Entry 3UHL (X-ray diffraction, 2.20 A resolution); this record covers chains A and B.

== Chain A (and B) ==
Protein: Protease
Source organism: Human immunodeficiency virus 1
Notes: EC 3.4.23.16; chain B of this document is another copy of the same molecule, construct and numbering; everything in this record applies to it too
Reference sequence: P03367 (POL_HV1BR); residues 1-99 here correspond to UniProt positions 501-599 (UniProt number = residue number + 500)
Sequence (99 residues; each row starts with the number of its first residue):
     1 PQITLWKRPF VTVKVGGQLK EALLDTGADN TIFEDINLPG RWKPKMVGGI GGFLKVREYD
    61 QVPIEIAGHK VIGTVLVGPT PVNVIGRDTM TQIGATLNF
Construct notes: engineered mutation K7 (Gln507 in P03367), F10 (Leu510 in P03367), V13 (Ile513 in P03367), V15 (Ile515 in P03367), N30 (Asp530 in P03367), I32 (Val532 in P03367), F33 (Leu533 in P03367), D35 (Glu535 in P03367), I36 (Met536 in P03367), N37 (Ser537 in P03367), V47 (Ile547 in P03367), L54 (Ile554 in P03367), E58 (Gln558 in P03367), V62 (Ile562 in P03367), P63 (Leu563 in P03367), A67 (Cys567 in P03367), V71 (Ala571 in P03367), V84 (Ile584 in P03367), D88 (Asn588 in P03367), T89 (Leu589 in P03367), M90 (Leu590 in P03367), A95 (Cys595 in P03367)
UniProt features mapped onto this chain:
  - region (Dimerization of protease): P1 to L5, G49 to F53, K55
  - active site: D25 (For protease activity)
  - site: F99 (Cleavage)
From the paper describing this entry:
  - binding site for p2/NC: D29
  - conformationally variable residues (loop rearrangement): E34 to K43, I50

== Interface between chain A and chain B ==
Residue-residue contacts - 74 pairs, chain A then chain B:
  P1(A) with L97(B); N98(B); F99(B), hydrogen bond (backbone-backbone)
  Q2(A) with T96(B); L97(B); N98(B), hydrogen bond
  I3(A) with T96(B), hydrogen bond (backbone-side chain); L97(B), hydrogen bond (backbone-backbone); F99(B), hydrophobic
  T4(A) with T96(B)
  L5(A) with T26(B); R87(B), hydrogen bond (backbone-side chain); M90(B), hydrophobic; T91(B); A95(B)
  W6(A) with R87(B), hydrogen bond (backbone-side chain); T91(B); Q92(B)
  K7(A) with R87(B)
  R8(A) with D29(B), salt bridge; R87(B)
  P9(A) with T26(B); R87(B)
  V11(A) with F99(B), hydrophobic
  L23(A) with G27(B)
  L24(A) with T26(B), hydrogen bond (backbone-side chain); L97(B), hydrophobic; F99(B), hydrophobic
  D25(A) with D25(B); T26(B); G27(B), hydrogen bond (side chain-backbone)
  T26(A) with L5(B); P9(B); L24(B), hydrogen bond (side chain-backbone); D25(B); T26(B), hydrogen bond (backbone-side chain); L97(B)
  G27(A) with L23(B); D25(B), hydrogen bond (backbone-side chain)
  I66(A) with F99(B), hydrophobic
  A67(A) with F99(B), hydrophobic
  H69(A) with F99(B)
  R87(A) with L5(B), hydrogen bond (side chain-backbone); W6(B), hydrogen bond (side chain-backbone); K7(B), hydrogen bond (side chain-backbone); R8(B); P9(B)
  T91(A) with L5(B); W6(B)
  I93(A) with F99(B), hydrophobic
  G94(A) with N98(B)
  A95(A) with L5(B); N98(B); F99(B), hydrophobic
  T96(A) with Q2(B), hydrogen bond; I3(B); T96(B); L97(B); N98(B), hydrogen bond (backbone-backbone)
  L97(A) with Q2(B); I3(B), hydrogen bond (backbone-backbone); L24(B), hydrophobic; T26(B); T96(B); L97(B), hydrophobic
  N98(A) with Q2(B); G94(B); A95(B); T96(B), hydrogen bond (backbone-backbone); N98(B)
  F99(A) with P1(B), hydrogen bond (backbone-backbone); I66(B), hydrophobic; I93(B), hydrophobic; A95(B), hydrophobic
Other interface residues (no listed pair), chain A (30 interface residues in all): D29, I50, M90
Other interface residues (no listed pair), chain B (30 interface residues in all): T4, I50, G51, A67
From the paper, about this interface:
  - pairs named by the authors: R8(A)-D29(B) (salt bridge)

== Summary ==
Chain A and chain B each contribute 30 residues to their interface; the contacts include 19 hydrogen bonds and
1 salt bridge. Polar pairs include R8(A)-D29(B), Q2(A)-N98(B) and I3(A)-T96(B). The authors report a salt
bridge between R8(A) and D29(B). From the paper: a binding site for p2/NC at D29(A); conformational
variability at E34(A) and I50(A).
Both chains are Protease (Human immunodeficiency virus 1). Entry 3UHL (Crystal Structure of Multidrug
Resistant HIV-1 Protease Clinical Isolate PR20 in Complex with p2-NC substrate analog) was determined by X-ray
diffraction, deposited together with 3UCB, 3UF3 and 3UFN.
